PDB entry 7BYL | electron microscopy, 2.50 A resolution | chains A and C of the 8 polymer chains in the assembly

[Chain A (and C)]
Protein: Green fluorescent protein, Potassium voltage-gated channel subfamily KQT member 4
Organism: Aequorea victoria
Notes: chain C of this document is another copy of the same molecule, construct and numbering; everything in this record applies to it too
UniProt: chimeric construct of P42212, P56696: residues -253 to -17 from P42212 (GFP_AEQVI) positions 2-238 (UniProt number = residue number + 255); residues 1-695 from P56696 positions 1-695 (same numbers)
Sequence (979 residues; row label = number of the first residue in the row; numbers below 1 keep their minus sign (Met-283 is residue -283)):
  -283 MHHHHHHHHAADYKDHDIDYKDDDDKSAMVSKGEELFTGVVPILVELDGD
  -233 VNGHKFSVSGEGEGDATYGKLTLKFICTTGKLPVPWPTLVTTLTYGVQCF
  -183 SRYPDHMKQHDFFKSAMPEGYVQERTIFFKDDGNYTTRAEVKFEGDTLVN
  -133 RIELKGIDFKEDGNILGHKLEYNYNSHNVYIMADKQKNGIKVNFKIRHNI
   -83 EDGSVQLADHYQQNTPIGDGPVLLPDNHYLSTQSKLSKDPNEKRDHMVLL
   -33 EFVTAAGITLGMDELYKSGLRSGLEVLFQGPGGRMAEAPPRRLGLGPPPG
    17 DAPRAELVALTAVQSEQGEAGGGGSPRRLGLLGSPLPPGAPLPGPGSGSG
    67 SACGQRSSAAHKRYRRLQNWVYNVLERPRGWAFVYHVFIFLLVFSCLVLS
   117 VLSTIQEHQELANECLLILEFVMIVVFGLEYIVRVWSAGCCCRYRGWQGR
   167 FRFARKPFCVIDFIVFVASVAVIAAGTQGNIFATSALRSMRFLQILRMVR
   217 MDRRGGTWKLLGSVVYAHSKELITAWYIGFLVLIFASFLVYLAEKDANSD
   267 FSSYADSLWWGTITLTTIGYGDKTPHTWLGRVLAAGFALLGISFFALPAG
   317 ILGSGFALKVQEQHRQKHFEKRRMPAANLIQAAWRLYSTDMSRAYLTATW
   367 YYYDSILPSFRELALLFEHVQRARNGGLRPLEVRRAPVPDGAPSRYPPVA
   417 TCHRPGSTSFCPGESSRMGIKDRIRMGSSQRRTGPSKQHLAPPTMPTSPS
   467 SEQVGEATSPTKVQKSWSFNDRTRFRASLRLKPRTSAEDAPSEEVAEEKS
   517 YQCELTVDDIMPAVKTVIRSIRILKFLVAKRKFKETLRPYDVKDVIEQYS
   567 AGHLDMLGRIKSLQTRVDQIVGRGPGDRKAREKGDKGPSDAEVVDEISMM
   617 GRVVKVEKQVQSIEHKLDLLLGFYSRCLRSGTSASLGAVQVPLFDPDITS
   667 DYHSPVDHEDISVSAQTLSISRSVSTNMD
Disordered / not traced: -283 to 73, 194-198, 368-523, 589-695
Differences from the reference sequence: expression tag (-283 to -254); engineered mutation Leu-191 (Phe64 in P42212), Thr-190 (Ser65 in P42212), Thr-148 (Lys107 in P42212), Lys-49 (Ala206 in P42212), Leu-24 (His231 in P42212); linker (-16 to 0)
Curated features (UniProtKB/Swiss-Prot):
  - modified residue: Tyr-189 (Z: -2,3-didehydrotyrosine)
  - region (Interaction with CALM): Ala342 to Arg351, Arg535 to Phe549
  - binding site (a 1,2-diacyl-sn-glycero-3-phospho-(1D-myo-inositol-4,5-bisphosphate)): Arg93, Lys172, Arg219, Arg220, Lys225, Ser235, His330, Lys333
Bound ions: K+ site 1: Thr283, Ile284 (shared with Thr283(C), Ile284(C) of chain C; 2 residues of chain E; 2 residues of chain G); K+ site 2: Thr283 (shared with Thr283(C) of chain C; 1 residue of chain E; 1 residue of chain G); K+ site 3: Ile284, Gly285 (shared with Ile284(C), Gly285(C) of chain C; 2 residues of chain E; 2 residues of chain G); K+ site 4: Gly285, Tyr286 (shared with Gly285(C), Tyr286(C) of chain C; 2 residues of chain E; 2 residues of chain G)
Small-molecule neighbours: PtdIns(4,5)P2 (PT5; [(2R)-1-octadecanoyloxy-3-[oxidanyl-[(1R,2R,3S,4R,5R,6S)-2,3,6-tris(oxidanyl)-4,5-diphosphonooxy-cyclohexyl]oxy-phospho ryl]oxy-propan-2-yl] (8Z)-icosa-5,8,11,14-tetraenoate): Leu91, Glu92, Pro94, Phe99, His102, Val103, Phe106, Arg150, Lys172, Phe174, Cys175, Arg216, Met217, Asp218, Arg219

[Chain A / chain C interface]
Contacting residue pairs - 76 pairs, chain A then chain C:
  Phe110(A) - Phe246(C)  hydrophobic
  Val117(A) - Ala271(C)  hydrophobic
  Val117(A) - Leu274(C)  hydrophobic
  Thr120(A) - Ser269(C)
  Thr120(A) - Ala271(C)
  Ile121(A) - Ala271(C)  hydrophobic
  Ile211(A) - Leu247(C)  hydrophobic
  Val215(A) - Tyr243(C)
  Thr223(A) - Thr240(C)
  Thr223(A) - Tyr243(C)
  Trp224(A) - Ile244(C)  hydrophobic
  Trp224(A) - Leu247(C)  hydrophobic
  Leu226(A) - Lys236(C)
  Leu226(A) - Glu237(C)
  Leu227(A) - Phe310(C)  hydrophobic
  Ala271(A) - Trp294(C)
  Asp272(A) - Trp294(C)
  Asp272(A) - Arg297(C)  salt bridge
  Trp275(A) - Arg297(C)
  Thr282(A) - Thr283(C)
  Thr282(A) - Ile308(C)
  Thr283(A) - Thr283(C)
  Ile284(A) - Thr280(C)
  Ile284(A) - Ile284(C)
  Ile284(A) - Gly285(C)
  Gly285(A) - Gly285(C)
  Tyr286(A) - Trp276(C)  hydrogen bond
  Tyr286(A) - Thr280(C)  hydrogen bond
  Tyr286(A) - Tyr286(C)
  Tyr286(A) - Gly287(C)
  Tyr286(A) - Lys289(C)
  Tyr286(A) - Thr290(C)
  Asp288(A) - Thr290(C)
  Pro314(A) - Ser309(C)
  Ala315(A) - Ser309(C)
  Ala315(A) - Ala312(C)  hydrophobic
  Ala315(A) - Leu313(C)
  Leu318(A) - Leu313(C)  hydrophobic
  Gly319(A) - Leu313(C)
  Gly319(A) - Ile317(C)
  Ser320(A) - Ser320(C)  hydrogen bond
  Phe322(A) - Glu237(C)
  Phe322(A) - Leu313(C)  hydrophobic
  Phe322(A) - Ile317(C)  hydrophobic
  Ala323(A) - Ile317(C)
  Ala323(A) - Ser320(C)
  Ala323(A) - Gly321(C)
  Leu324(A) - Leu324(C)  hydrophobic
  Val326(A) - Ala233(C)
  Val326(A) - His234(C)
  Val326(A) - Glu237(C)
  Gln327(A) - Leu324(C)
  Gln327(A) - Glu328(C)
  Arg331(A) - Glu328(C)  salt bridge
  Asp560(A) - Ile562(C)
  Val561(A) - Ile562(C)  hydrophobic
  Gln564(A) - Ile562(C)  hydrogen bond (side chain-backbone)
  Gln564(A) - Tyr565(C)
  Tyr565(A) - Tyr565(C)  hydrophobic
  Gly568(A) - Tyr565(C)
  Gly568(A) - His569(C)  hydrogen bond (backbone-side chain)
  His569(A) - Tyr565(C)
  Met572(A) - His569(C)
  Met572(A) - Met572(C)
  Met572(A) - Leu573(C)  hydrophobic
  Met572(A) - Ile576(C)  hydrophobic
  Arg575(A) - Leu573(C)
  Arg575(A) - Ile576(C)
  Arg575(A) - Lys577(C)
  Ile576(A) - Ile576(C)  hydrophobic
  Leu579(A) - Leu579(C)  hydrophobic
  Leu579(A) - Gln580(C)
  Arg582(A) - Gln580(C)
  Arg582(A) - Asp584(C)  salt bridge
  Ile586(A) - Val587(C)  hydrophobic
  Ile586(A) - Gly588(C)
Interface residues without a listed pair, chain A (48 interface residues in all): Met214, Asp218, Gly222, Trp242, Lys289, His334
Interface residues without a listed pair, chain C (53 interface residues in all): Tyr270, Pro291, Ala300, Ala304, Leu305, Gly316, Asp557, Val561

[Summary]
48 residues of chain A face 53 of chain C across their interface; the contacts include 5 hydrogen bonds and 3
salt bridges. Polar contacts include Asp272(A)-Arg297(C), Arg331(A)-Glu328(C) and Arg582(A)-Asp584(C). Ligands
of chain A: PtdIns(4,5)P2. From UniProt: 8 residues binding
1,2-diacyl-sn-glycero-3-phospho-(1D-myo-inositol-4,5-bisphosphate) on chain A.
Chain A and chain C are both Green fluorescent protein, Potassium voltage-gated channel subfamily KQT member 4
(Aequorea victoria); the structure, Cryo-EM structure of human KCNQ4, was determined by electron microscopy,
deposited together with 7BYM and 7BYN.
